8TGW - chains B and C of the 6 polymer chains in the assembly; structure by electron microscopy, 3.60 A resolution.

[Chain B (and C)]
Name: 1059 SOSIP Surface protein gp120
Organism: Human immunodeficiency virus 1
Notes: engineered mutation(s): mutations to generate the 1059 SOSIP construct; chain C of this document is another copy of the same molecule, construct and numbering; everything in this record applies to it too
Sequence (491 residues; row label = number of the first residue in the row; note: 31 numbers in that range are skipped by the numbering (no residue carries them; nothing is unmodelled there); a row labelled like 132A-132Z holds insertion residues (132A, then the next letters in order)):
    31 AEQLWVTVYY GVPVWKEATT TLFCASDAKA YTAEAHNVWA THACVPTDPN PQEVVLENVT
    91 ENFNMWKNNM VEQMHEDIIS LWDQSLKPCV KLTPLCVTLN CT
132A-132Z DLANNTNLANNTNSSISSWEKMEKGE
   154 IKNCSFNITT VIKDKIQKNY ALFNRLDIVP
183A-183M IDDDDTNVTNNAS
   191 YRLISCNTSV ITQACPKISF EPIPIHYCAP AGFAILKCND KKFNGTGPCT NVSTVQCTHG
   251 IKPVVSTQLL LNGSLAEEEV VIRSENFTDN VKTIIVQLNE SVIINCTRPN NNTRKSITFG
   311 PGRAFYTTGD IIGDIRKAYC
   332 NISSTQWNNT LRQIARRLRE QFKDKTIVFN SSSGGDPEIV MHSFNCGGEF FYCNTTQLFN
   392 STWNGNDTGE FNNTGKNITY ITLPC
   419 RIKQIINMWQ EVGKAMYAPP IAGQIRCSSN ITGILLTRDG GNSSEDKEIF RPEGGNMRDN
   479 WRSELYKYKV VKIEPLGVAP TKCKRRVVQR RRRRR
Unresolved in the structure: 31, 57-81, 132A-132Z, 183A-183M, 364-366, 394-409, 457-465, 503-513
Disulfide bonds: Cys119-Cys205, Cys126-Cys196, Cys131-Cys157, Cys218-Cys247, Cys228-Cys239, Cys296-Cys330, Cys377-Cys445, Cys384-Cys416
Covalent attachments: N-acetylglucosamine (NAG) linked to Asn88, Asn130, Asn156, Asn160, Asn197, Asn234, Asn241, Asn262, Asn276, Asn295, Asn301, Asn332, Asn339, Asn361, Asn385, Asn391

[Interface between chain B and chain C]
Contacting residue pairs (12):
  Thr123(B) - Lys166(C)
  Thr123(B) - Pro311(C)
  Cys126(B) - Val164(C)
  Cys126(B) - Ile165(C)
  Cys126(B) - Lys166(C)  hydrogen bond (backbone-backbone)
  Val127(B) - Ile165(C)  hydrophobic
  Thr128(B) - Asp167(C)  hydrogen bond
  Arg192(B) - Ile165(C)
  Cys196(B) - Pro311(C)
  Asn197(B) - Val164(C)
  Ser199(B) - Pro311(C)
  Val200(B) - Pro311(C)
Other interface residues (no listed pair), chain C (8 interface residues in all): Lys168, Gly312, Arg313

[Summary]
Chain B and chain C form an interface of 9 and 8 residues respectively; the contacts include 2 hydrogen bonds.
Polar contacts include Thr128(B)-Asp167(C) and Cys126(B)-Lys166(C). N-acetylglucosamine is covalently linked
to Asn88(B), Asn130(B), Asn156(B), Asn160(B), Asn197(B) and Asn234(B) and 10 more.
Both chains are 1059 SOSIP Surface protein gp120 (Human immunodeficiency virus 1). Entry 8TGW (Cryo-EM
structure of 1059 SOSIP trimer purified via Galanthus nivalis lectin chromatography) was determined by
electron microscopy (same publication as 8TGU).
